Entry 6XPX (X-ray diffraction, 2.60 A resolution); this record covers chains A and C of the 3 polymer chains in the assembly.

== Chain A ==
Molecule: Hemagglutinin
From: Influenza A virus
UniProt: P03437 (HEMA_I68A0); residues 37-319 here correspond to UniProt positions 53-335 (UniProt number = residue number + 16)
Chain sequence (289 residues; numbered 37 to 325; the number before each row is that of its first residue):
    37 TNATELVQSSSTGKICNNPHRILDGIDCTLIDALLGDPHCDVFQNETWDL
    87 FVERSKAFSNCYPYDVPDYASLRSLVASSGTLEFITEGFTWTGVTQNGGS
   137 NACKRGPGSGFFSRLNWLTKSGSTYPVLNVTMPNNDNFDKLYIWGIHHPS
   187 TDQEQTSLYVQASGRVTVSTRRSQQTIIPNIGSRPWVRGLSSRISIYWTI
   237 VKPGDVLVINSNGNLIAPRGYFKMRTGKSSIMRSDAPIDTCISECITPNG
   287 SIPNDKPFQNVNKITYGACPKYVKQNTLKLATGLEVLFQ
Disordered / not traced: 37-40, 312-325
Sequence notes: conflict Asp188 (Asn204 in P03437); expression tag (320-325)
Cystine bridges: Cys52-Cys277, Cys64-Cys76, Cys97-Cys139, Cys281-Cys305
Covalently attached groups: N-acetylglucosamine (NAG) linked to Asn81, Asn165, Asn285
Residues lining bound ligands:
  - bicine (BCN), molecule 1: Ser95, Tyr100, Asp101, Val102, Tyr105
  - bicine (BCN), molecule 2: Gly124, Phe125, Thr126, Val166, Thr167, Met168, Pro169
Swiss-Prot annotation at these positions:
  - glycosylation (N-linked (GlcNAc...) asparagine): Asn38, Asn81, Asn165, Asn285

== Chain C ==
Molecule: S1V2-51 Fab light chain
From: Homo sapiens
Notes: antibody fragment or engineered binder
Chain sequence (220 residues; row label = number of the first residue in the row):
     1 DIVMTQSPESLAVSLGERATINCKSSQSVSFGSSDKNYLGWYQQKPGQPP
    51 KLLINWASTRESGVSDRFRGTGSGTDFTLTISSLQAEDAAVYYCHQYYTP
   101 PYSFGQGTKLEIKRTVAAPSVFIFPPSDEQLKSGTASVVCLLNNFYPREA
   151 KVQWKVDNALQSGNSQESVTEQDSKDSTYSLSSTLTLSKADYEKHKVYAC
   201 EVTHQGLSSPVTKSFNRGEC
Disordered / not traced: 219-220
Cystine bridges: Cys23-Cys94, Cys140-Cys200

== Chain A / chain C interface ==
Residue-residue contacts (22):
  Ser136(A) - Phe31(C)
  Asn137(A) - Phe31(C)
  Asn137(A) - Gly32(C)
  Ala138(A) - Phe31(C)
  Lys140(A) - Gly32(C)
  Pro221(A) - Tyr102(C)
  Trp222(A) - Tyr38(C)  hydrophobic
  Trp222(A) - Trp56(C)  hydrophobic
  Trp222(A) - Tyr97(C)
  Trp222(A) - Tyr98(C)
  Trp222(A) - Thr99(C)
  Trp222(A) - Pro100(C)
  Trp222(A) - Tyr102(C)  hydrogen bond (backbone-side chain)
  Val223(A) - Tyr98(C)
  Val223(A) - Thr99(C)
  Val223(A) - Pro100(C)
  Arg224(A) - Phe31(C)
  Arg224(A) - Tyr98(C)  hydrogen bond (backbone-backbone)
  Arg224(A) - Thr99(C)  hydrogen bond (backbone-side chain)
  Gly225(A) - Tyr38(C)  hydrogen bond (backbone-side chain)
  Gly225(A) - Tyr98(C)  hydrogen bond (backbone-backbone)
  Leu226(A) - Phe31(C)  hydrophobic
Other interface residues (no listed pair), chain C (10 interface residues in all): Ser33
The authors on this interface:
  - epitope / paratope residues, chain A: Leu226(A)

== Overview ==
The chain A/chain C interface involves 10 residues from each chain, with 5 hydrogen bonds. Polar pairs include
Trp222(A)-Tyr102(C), Arg224(A)-Thr99(C) and Gly225(A)-Tyr38(C). Bound to chain A: bicine. Covalently linked
N-acetylglucosamine: at Asn81(A), Asn165(A) and Asn285(A). The paper reports the epitope/paratope residue
Leu226(A).
Chain A is Hemagglutinin (Influenza A virus) and chain C is S1V2-51 Fab light chain (Homo sapiens); the
structure, Human antibody S1V2-51 in complex with the influenza hemagglutinin head domain of A/Aichi/2/1968
(X-31)(H3N2), was determined by X-ray diffraction, deposited together with 6XPQ, 6XPY, 6XPZ, 6XQ2 and 6XQ4.
